2VOA - chains A and C of the 4 polymer chains in the assembly; structure by X-ray diffraction, 1.70 A resolution.

Chain A:
Molecule: Exodeoxyribonuclease III
From: Archaeoglobus fulgidus
Notes: EC 4.2.99.18
UniProt: O29675 (O29675_ARCFU); numbering as in UniProt (aligned over 1-257)
Chain sequence (257 residues; numbered 1 to 257; the number before each row is that of its first residue):
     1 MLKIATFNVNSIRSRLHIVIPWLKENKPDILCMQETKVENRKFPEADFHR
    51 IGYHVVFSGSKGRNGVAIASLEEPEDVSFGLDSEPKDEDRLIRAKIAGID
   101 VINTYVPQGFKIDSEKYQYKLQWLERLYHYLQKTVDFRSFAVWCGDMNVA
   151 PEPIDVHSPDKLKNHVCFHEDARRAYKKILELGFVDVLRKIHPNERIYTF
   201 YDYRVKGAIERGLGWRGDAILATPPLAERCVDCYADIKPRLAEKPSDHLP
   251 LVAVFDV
Construct notes: engineered mutation Gly-217 (Val in O29675)
Modified / non-standard residues: Cys-167 (cysteinesulfonic acid; OCS)

Chain C:
Molecule: 10-nt DNA strand
Sequence (10 nucleotides; numbered 1 to 10; the number before each row is that of its first residue):
     1 GCGGTAGCCG

How chain A and chain C interact:
Pairs across the interface (13; chain A residue first):
  Asn-10(A) / DG3(C)  hydrogen bond to the sugar
  Ser-11(A) / DG3(C)  hydrogen bond to the phosphate
  Ser-11(A) / DG4(C)  hydrogen bond to the phosphate
  Ser-14(A) / DG3(C)  phosphate contact
  Ser-14(A) / DG4(C)  hydrogen bond to the phosphate
  Arg-15(A) / DG3(C)  salt bridge to the phosphate
  Lys-61(A) / DT5(C)  hydrogen bond to the phosphate
  Lys-61(A) / DA6(C)  phosphate contact
  Gly-62(A) / DG4(C)  phosphate contact
  Gly-62(A) / DT5(C)  sugar contact
  Tyr-203(A) / DG1(C)  sugar contact
  Tyr-203(A) / DC2(C)  sugar contact
  Arg-204(A) / DG1(C)  base contact
Other interface residues (no listed pair), chain A (12 interface residues in all): Arg-13, Lys-37, Lys-244, Pro-245

Overview:
12 residues of chain A face 6 of chain C across their interface; the contacts include 5 hydrogen bonds and 1
salt bridge. Polar contacts include Asn-10(A)/DG3(C), Ser-11(A)/DG3(C) and Ser-11(A)/DG4(C).
Chain A is Exodeoxyribonuclease III (Archaeoglobus fulgidus) and chain C is a 10-nt DNA strand; the structure,
Structure of an AP Endonuclease from Archaeoglobus fulgidus, was determined by X-ray diffraction.
